Entry 7ZD0 (X-ray diffraction, 1.87 A resolution); this record covers chains B and C of the 4 polymer chains in the assembly.

== Chain B (and C) ==
Protein: Adenosylhomocysteinase
From: Pseudomonas aeruginosa PAO1
Notes: EC 3.3.1.1; chain C of this document is another copy of the same molecule, construct and numbering; everything in this record applies to it too
Reference sequence: Q9I685 (SAHH_PSEAE); residues 1-469 here = UniProt positions 1-469
Chain sequence (472 residues; row label = number of the first residue in the row; numbers below 1 keep their minus sign (Ser-2 is residue -2)):
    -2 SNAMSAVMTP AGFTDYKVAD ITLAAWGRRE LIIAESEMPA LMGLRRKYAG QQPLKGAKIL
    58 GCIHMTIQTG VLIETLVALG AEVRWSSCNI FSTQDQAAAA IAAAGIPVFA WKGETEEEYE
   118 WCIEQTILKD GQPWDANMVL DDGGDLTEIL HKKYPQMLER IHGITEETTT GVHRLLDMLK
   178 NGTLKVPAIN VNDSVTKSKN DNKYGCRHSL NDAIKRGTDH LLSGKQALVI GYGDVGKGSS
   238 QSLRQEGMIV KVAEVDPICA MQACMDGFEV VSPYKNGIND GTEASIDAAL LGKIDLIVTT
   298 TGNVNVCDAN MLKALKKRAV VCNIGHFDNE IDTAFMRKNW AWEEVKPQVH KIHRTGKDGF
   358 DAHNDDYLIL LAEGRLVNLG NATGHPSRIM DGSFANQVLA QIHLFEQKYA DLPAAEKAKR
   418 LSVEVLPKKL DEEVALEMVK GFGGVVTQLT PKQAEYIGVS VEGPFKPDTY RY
Disordered / not traced: -2 to 9 (chain C: -2 to 8)
Sequence notes: expression tag (-2 to 0)
Ion coordination: K+: Gln65, Thr380, His382; Cd2+ site 1: Cys85, Asp139, His323; Cd2+ site 2: Tyr453 (shared with His170(C) of chain C)
Ligand contacts:
  - adenosine (ADN): Ile60, His61, Thr63, Gln65, Thr66, Asp139, Glu164, Thr165, Lys194, Asp198, His323, Leu373, Asn375, Leu376, Thr380, Gly381, His382, Met387, Phe391
  - hexane-1,6-diol (HEZ): Lys14, Val15, Ala16, Trp108, Glu115
  - NAD (nicotinamide-adenine-dinucleotide), molecule 1: Thr165, Thr166, Thr167, Lys194, Asp198, Asn199, Cys203, Ile227, Gly228, Tyr229, Gly230, Asp231, Val232, Gly233, Ala250, Glu251, Val252, Asp253, Cys256, Thr297, Thr298, Gly299, Asn300, Val303, Ile321, Gly322, His323, Leu373, Asn375, His382
  - NAD, molecule 2: Leu446, Gln450, Ile454, Lys463, Tyr467
Curated features (UniProtKB/Swiss-Prot):
  - binding site (substrate): Thr63, Asp139, Glu164, Lys194, Asp198
  - binding site (NAD(+)): Thr165 to Thr167, Asn199, Gly228 to Gly233, Glu251, Asn300, Ile321 to His323, Asn375

== How chain B and chain C interact ==
Pairs across the interface (139; chain B residue first):
  His170(B) - Tyr453(C)  hydrogen bond (side chain-backbone)
  His170(B) - Ile454(C)
  Asp190(B) - Arg468(C)  hydrogen bond (backbone-side chain)
  Val192(B) - Ile255(C)  hydrophobic
  Val192(B) - Arg468(C)
  Thr193(B) - Met258(C)
  Lys196(B) - Arg468(C)
  Lys196(B) - Tyr469(C)  hydrogen bond (side chain-backbone)
  Asn197(B) - Met258(C)
  Asn197(B) - Met262(C)
  Tyr201(B) - Gln259(C)
  Tyr201(B) - Met262(C)  hydrophobic
  Tyr201(B) - Asp263(C)  hydrogen bond
  Arg204(B) - Met262(C)  hydrogen bond (side chain-backbone)
  Gly230(B) - Tyr467(C)
  Asp231(B) - Tyr467(C)
  Asp231(B) - Tyr469(C)
  Lys234(B) - Tyr469(C)
  Glu251(B) - Val443(C)
  Glu251(B) - Thr444(C)  hydrogen bond (backbone-backbone)
  Val252(B) - Val443(C)
  Val252(B) - Thr444(C)
  Val252(B) - Leu446(C)  hydrophobic
  Val252(B) - Phe462(C)
  Asp253(B) - Phe462(C)
  Asp253(B) - Lys463(C)  salt bridge
  Asp253(B) - Tyr469(C)
  Pro254(B) - Glu429(C)
  Pro254(B) - Ala432(C)
  Pro254(B) - Leu433(C)
  Pro254(B) - Val436(C)
  Pro254(B) - Phe462(C)
  Ile255(B) - Val192(C)  hydrophobic
  Ile255(B) - Asp428(C)
  Ile255(B) - Glu429(C)
  Ile255(B) - Ala432(C)  hydrophobic
  Ile255(B) - Tyr469(C)  hydrophobic
  Cys256(B) - Lys463(C)
  Cys256(B) - Tyr469(C)  hydrophobic
  Ala257(B) - Val436(C)  hydrophobic
  Met258(B) - Thr193(C)
  Met258(B) - Asn197(C)
  Met258(B) - Met435(C)  hydrophobic
  Met258(B) - Val436(C)
  Gln259(B) - Tyr201(C)
  Gln259(B) - Tyr469(C)  hydrogen bond (side chain-backbone)
  Cys261(B) - Phe439(C)  hydrophobic
  Met262(B) - Asn197(C)
  Met262(B) - Tyr201(C)  hydrophobic
  Met262(B) - Arg204(C)  hydrogen bond (backbone-side chain)
  Met262(B) - Ile386(C)  hydrophobic
  Met262(B) - Met435(C)  hydrophobic
  Met262(B) - Phe439(C)  hydrophobic
  Asp263(B) - Tyr201(C)  hydrogen bond
  Val267(B) - Gly441(C)
  Val267(B) - Val442(C)  hydrogen bond (backbone-backbone)
  Val268(B) - Val442(C)
  Ser269(B) - Val442(C)
  Ser269(B) - Thr444(C)  hydrogen bond
  Pro270(B) - Thr444(C)
  Asn273(B) - Val442(C)
  Gly274(B) - Val442(C)
  Gly274(B) - Val443(C)
  Gly274(B) - Thr444(C)
  Gly274(B) - Gln445(C)  hydrogen bond (backbone-backbone)
  Asn276(B) - Thr447(C)
  Gly299(B) - Tyr453(C)
  Asn300(B) - Leu446(C)
  Asn300(B) - Gln450(C)
  Asn300(B) - Tyr453(C)
  Asn300(B) - Ile454(C)
  Val301(B) - Gln450(C)  hydrogen bond (backbone-side chain)
  Val301(B) - Tyr453(C)  hydrophobic
  Asn302(B) - Gln450(C)  hydrogen bond (backbone-side chain)
  Val303(B) - Gln450(C)
  Asn326(B) - Tyr453(C)
  Ile386(B) - Met262(C)  hydrophobic
  Asp428(B) - Ile255(C)
  Glu429(B) - Pro254(C)
  Glu429(B) - Ile255(C)
  Ala432(B) - Pro254(C)
  Ala432(B) - Ile255(C)  hydrophobic
  Leu433(B) - Pro254(C)
  Met435(B) - Met258(C)  hydrophobic
  Met435(B) - Met262(C)  hydrophobic
  Val436(B) - Pro254(C)
  Val436(B) - Ala257(C)  hydrophobic
  Val436(B) - Met258(C)
  Phe439(B) - Cys261(C)  hydrophobic
  Phe439(B) - Met262(C)  hydrophobic
  Gly441(B) - Val267(C)
  Val442(B) - Val267(C)  hydrogen bond (backbone-backbone)
  Val442(B) - Val268(C)
  Val442(B) - Ser269(C)
  Val442(B) - Asn273(C)
  Val442(B) - Gly274(C)
  Val443(B) - Glu251(C)
  Val443(B) - Val252(C)
  Val443(B) - Gly274(C)
  Thr444(B) - Glu251(C)  hydrogen bond (backbone-backbone)
  Thr444(B) - Val252(C)
  Thr444(B) - Ser269(C)  hydrogen bond
  Thr444(B) - Pro270(C)
  Thr444(B) - Gly274(C)
  Gln445(B) - Gly274(C)  hydrogen bond (backbone-backbone)
  Leu446(B) - Val252(C)  hydrophobic
  Leu446(B) - Asn300(C)
  Thr447(B) - Asn276(C)
  Gln450(B) - Asn300(C)
  Gln450(B) - Val301(C)  hydrogen bond (side chain-backbone)
  Gln450(B) - Asn302(C)  hydrogen bond (side chain-backbone)
  Gln450(B) - Val303(C)
  Tyr453(B) - His170(C)
  Tyr453(B) - Gly299(C)
  Tyr453(B) - Asn300(C)
  Tyr453(B) - Val301(C)  hydrophobic
  Tyr453(B) - Asn326(C)
  Ile454(B) - His170(C)
  Ile454(B) - Asn300(C)
  Phe462(B) - Val252(C)
  Phe462(B) - Asp253(C)
  Phe462(B) - Pro254(C)
  Lys463(B) - Asp253(C)  salt bridge
  Lys463(B) - Cys256(C)
  Tyr467(B) - Gly230(C)
  Tyr467(B) - Asp231(C)
  Tyr467(B) - Arg468(C)  hydrogen bond (backbone-side chain)
  Arg468(B) - Asp190(C)  hydrogen bond (side chain-backbone)
  Arg468(B) - Val192(C)
  Arg468(B) - Lys196(C)
  Arg468(B) - Tyr467(C)  hydrogen bond (side chain-backbone)
  Arg468(B) - Arg468(C)
  Tyr469(B) - Lys196(C)  hydrogen bond (backbone-side chain)
  Tyr469(B) - Asp231(C)
  Tyr469(B) - Lys234(C)
  Tyr469(B) - Asp253(C)
  Tyr469(B) - Ile255(C)  hydrophobic
  Tyr469(B) - Cys256(C)  hydrophobic
  Tyr469(B) - Gln259(C)  hydrogen bond (backbone-side chain)
Interface residues without a listed pair, chain B (66 interface residues in all): Ala250, Tyr271, Ile275, Lys425, Gly440, Lys449, Gly455
Interface residues without a listed pair, chain C (67 interface residues in all): Ala250, Tyr271, Ile275, Arg385, Lys425, Gly440, Lys449, Gly455

== Overview ==
The interface between chain B and chain C involves 66 residues on one side and 67 on the other, with 25
hydrogen bonds and 2 salt bridges. Polar contacts include Asp253(B)-Lys463(C), His170(B)-Tyr453(C) and
Asp190(B)-Arg468(C). Chain B binds NAD, adenosine and hexane-1,6-diol.
Both chains are Adenosylhomocysteinase (Pseudomonas aeruginosa PAO1). Entry 7ZD0 (Crystal structure of
Pseudomonas aeruginosa S-adenosyl-L-homocysteine hydrolase inhibited by Cd2+ ions) was determined by X-ray
diffraction, deposited together with 7ZD1, 7ZD2, 7ZD3 and 7ZD4.
